8EH9 - chains B and I of the 8 polymer chains in the assembly; structure by electron microscopy, 3.90 A resolution.

# Chain B
Molecule: template DNA
Sequence (32 nucleotides; each row starts with the number of its first residue):
     1 CTCTGAATCTCTTCCAGCACACATCAGGACGC
Not modelled in the structure: 1

# Chain I
Name: DNA-directed RNA polymerase subunit beta
From: Escherichia coli
Notes: EC 2.7.7.6
UniProtKB: P0A8V4 (RPOB_ECO57); residue numbers follow UniProt; this construct covers 1-1342
Chain sequence (1342 residues; row label = number of the first residue in the row):
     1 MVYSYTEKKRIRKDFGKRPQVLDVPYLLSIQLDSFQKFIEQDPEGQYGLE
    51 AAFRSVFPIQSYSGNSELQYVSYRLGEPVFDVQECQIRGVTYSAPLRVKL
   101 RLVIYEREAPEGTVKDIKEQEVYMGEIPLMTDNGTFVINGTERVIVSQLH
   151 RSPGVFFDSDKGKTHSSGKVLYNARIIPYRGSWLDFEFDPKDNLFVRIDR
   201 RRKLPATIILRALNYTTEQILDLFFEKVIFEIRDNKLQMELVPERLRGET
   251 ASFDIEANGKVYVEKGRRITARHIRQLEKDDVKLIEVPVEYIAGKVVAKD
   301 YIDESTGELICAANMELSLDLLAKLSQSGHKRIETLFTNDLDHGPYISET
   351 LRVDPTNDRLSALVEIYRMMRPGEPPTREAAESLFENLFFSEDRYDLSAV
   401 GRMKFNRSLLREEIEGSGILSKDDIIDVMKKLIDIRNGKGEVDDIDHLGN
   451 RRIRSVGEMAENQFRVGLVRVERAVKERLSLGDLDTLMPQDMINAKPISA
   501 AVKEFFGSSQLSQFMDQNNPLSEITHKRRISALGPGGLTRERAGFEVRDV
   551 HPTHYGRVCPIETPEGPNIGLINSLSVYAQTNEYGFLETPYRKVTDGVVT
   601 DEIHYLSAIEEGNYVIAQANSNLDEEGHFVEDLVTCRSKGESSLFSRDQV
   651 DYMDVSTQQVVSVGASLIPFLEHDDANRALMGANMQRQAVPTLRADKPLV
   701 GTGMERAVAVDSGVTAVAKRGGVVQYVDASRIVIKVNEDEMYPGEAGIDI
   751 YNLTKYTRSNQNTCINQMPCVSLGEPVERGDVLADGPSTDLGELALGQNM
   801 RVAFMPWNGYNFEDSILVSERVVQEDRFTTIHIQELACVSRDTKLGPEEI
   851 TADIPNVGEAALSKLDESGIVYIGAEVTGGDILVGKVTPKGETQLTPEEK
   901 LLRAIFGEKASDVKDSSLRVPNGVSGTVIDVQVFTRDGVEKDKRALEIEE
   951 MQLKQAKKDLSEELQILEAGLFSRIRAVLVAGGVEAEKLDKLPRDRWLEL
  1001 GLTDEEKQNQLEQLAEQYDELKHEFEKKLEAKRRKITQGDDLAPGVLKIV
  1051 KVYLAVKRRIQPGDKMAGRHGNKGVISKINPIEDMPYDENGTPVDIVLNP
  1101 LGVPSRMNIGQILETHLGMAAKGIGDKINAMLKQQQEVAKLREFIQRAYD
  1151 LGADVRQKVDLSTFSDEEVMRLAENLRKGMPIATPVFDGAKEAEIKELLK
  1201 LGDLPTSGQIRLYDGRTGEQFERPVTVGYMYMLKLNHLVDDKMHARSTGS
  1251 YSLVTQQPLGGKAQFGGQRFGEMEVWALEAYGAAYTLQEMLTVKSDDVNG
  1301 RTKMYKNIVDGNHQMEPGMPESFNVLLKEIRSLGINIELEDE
Not modelled in the structure: 1, 891-914, 1342
Swiss-Prot annotation at these positions:
  - modified residue (N6-acetyllysine): Lys1022, Lys1200
Small-molecule neighbours: chapso (1N7): Gln46, Tyr47, Tyr179, Ser398, Ala399, Val400, Arg452, Glu458, Glu583, Tyr584

# Chain B / chain I interface
Pairs across the interface (16):
  DG17(B) - Met1273(I)  sugar contact
  DC18(B) - Arg1269(I)  salt bridge to the phosphate
  DC18(B) - Gly1271(I)  phosphate contact
  DA19(B) - Gln1268(I)  phosphate contact
  DA19(B) - Arg1269(I)  hydrogen bond to the phosphate
  DC20(B) - Gly1261(I)  phosphate contact
  DC20(B) - Lys1262(I)  hydrogen bond to the phosphate
  DA21(B) - Lys1262(I)  phosphate contact
  DC22(B) - Phe514(I)  phosphate contact
  DA23(B) - Thr141(I)  phosphate contact
  DA23(B) - Arg143(I)  hydrogen bond to the phosphate
  DA23(B) - Phe514(I)  sugar contact
  DT24(B) - Asn139(I)  hydrogen bond to the phosphate
  DT24(B) - Arg143(I)  salt bridge to the phosphate
  DG28(B) - Lys496(I)  phosphate contact
  DA29(B) - Lys496(I)  salt bridge to the phosphate
Also at the interface, not in a pair above, chain B (11 interface residues in all): DC9
Also at the interface, not in a pair above, chain I (18 interface residues in all): His165, Pro190, Gly507, Ser508, Ala1263, Gly1267, Glu1272

# Summary
11 residues of chain B face 18 of chain I across their interface, with 4 hydrogen bonds and 3 salt bridges.
Polar contacts include DA19(B)-Arg1269(I), DC20(B)-Lys1262(I) and DA23(B)-Arg143(I). Bound to chain I: chapso.
Chain B is template DNA and chain I is DNA-directed RNA polymerase subunit beta (Escherichia coli); the
structure, Cryo-EM structure of his-elemental paused elongation complex with a folded TL and a rotated RH-FL
(2), was determined by electron microscopy together with 8EG7, 8EG8, 8EGB, 8EH8, 8EHA, 8EHF and 8EHI from the
same study.
